Entry 5LTQ (X-ray diffraction, 2.05 A resolution); this record covers chains A and C of the 4 polymer chains in the assembly.

[Chain A (and C)]
Protein: Green fluorescent protein blFP-Y3
From: Branchiostoma lanceolatum
Notes: fragment: Yellow Fluorescent Protein lanYFP; chain C of this document is another copy of the same molecule, construct and numbering; everything in this record applies to it too
UniProtKB: B1PNC0 (B1PNC0_BRALA); aligned to UniProt positions 2-219 over residues 2-219
Amino-acid sequence (267 residues; numbered -42 to 226; 2 numbers in that range are skipped by the numbering (no residue carries them; nothing is unmodelled there); the number before each row is that of its first residue; numbers below 1 keep their minus sign (Met-42 is residue -42)):
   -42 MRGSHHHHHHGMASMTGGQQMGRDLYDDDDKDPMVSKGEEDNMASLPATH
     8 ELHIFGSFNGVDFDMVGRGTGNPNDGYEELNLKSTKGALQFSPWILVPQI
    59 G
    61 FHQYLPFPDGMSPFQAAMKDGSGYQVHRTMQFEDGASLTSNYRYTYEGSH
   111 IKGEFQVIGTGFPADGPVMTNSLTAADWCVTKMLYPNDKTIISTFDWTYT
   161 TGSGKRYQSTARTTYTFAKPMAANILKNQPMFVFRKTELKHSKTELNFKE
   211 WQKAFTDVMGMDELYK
Unresolved in the structure: -42 to -1, 220-226 (chain C: -42 to 0, 220-226)
Differences from the reference sequence: initiating methionine (-42); expression tag (-41 to 1, 220-226); chromophore (59, 59, 59); variant Ala171 (Val in B1PNC0), Thr174 (Asn in B1PNC0)
Modified residues: Gly59 (chromophore; CR2)
Covalently attached groups: covalent link Ile57-Gly59; covalent link Gly59-Phe61
Reported in the primary citation:
  - self-association interface (contacts with another copy of this molecule); pairs are residue here / residue on that copy: His87-Ile118, Asn101-Ile118, Arg103-Ile118, Thr120, Asp137, Val140, Asp156, Phe194, Trp211

[Chain A / chain C interface]
Pairs across the interface (48; chain A residue first):
  Asp137(A) - Pro190(C)
  Trp138(A) - Pro190(C)
  Trp138(A) - Phe192(C)
  Trp138(A) - Thr216(C)
  Trp138(A) - Asp217(C)
  Cys139(A) - Phe192(C)  hydrophobic
  Val140(A) - Val140(C)  hydrophobic
  Val140(A) - Phe192(C)  hydrophobic
  Lys142(A) - Asp156(C)  salt bridge
  Lys142(A) - Thr158(C)  hydrogen bond
  Leu144(A) - Thr158(C)
  Leu144(A) - Arg166(C)
  Thr154(A) - Asp156(C)
  Asp156(A) - Lys142(C)  salt bridge
  Asp156(A) - Thr154(C)
  Thr158(A) - Lys142(C)  hydrogen bond
  Thr158(A) - Leu144(C)
  Arg166(A) - Leu144(C)
  Arg166(A) - Gln189(C)
  Gln189(A) - Arg166(C)
  Pro190(A) - Asp137(C)
  Pro190(A) - Trp138(C)
  Phe192(A) - Trp138(C)
  Phe192(A) - Cys139(C)  hydrophobic
  Phe192(A) - Val140(C)  hydrophobic
  Phe194(A) - Thr216(C)
  Phe194(A) - Asp217(C)
  Phe194(A) - Val218(C)  hydrophobic
  Phe194(A) - Met219(C)
  Lys196(A) - Asp217(C)  salt bridge
  Lys196(A) - Met219(C)
  Trp211(A) - Met219(C)
  Gln212(A) - Met219(C)
  Lys213(A) - Val218(C)
  Lys213(A) - Met219(C)
  Thr216(A) - Trp138(C)
  Thr216(A) - Phe194(C)
  Asp217(A) - Trp138(C)
  Asp217(A) - Phe194(C)
  Asp217(A) - Lys196(C)  salt bridge
  Val218(A) - Phe194(C)  hydrophobic
  Val218(A) - Lys213(C)
  Val218(A) - Phe215(C)  hydrophobic
  Met219(A) - Phe194(C)
  Met219(A) - Lys196(C)
  Met219(A) - Trp211(C)
  Met219(A) - Gln212(C)
  Met219(A) - Lys213(C)
Other interface residues (no listed pair), chain A (25 interface residues in all): Trp157, Arg195, Phe215
Other interface residues (no listed pair), chain C (24 interface residues in all): Trp157

[Overview]
Chain A and chain C form an interface of 25 and 24 residues respectively, with 2 hydrogen bonds and 4 salt
bridges. Polar contacts include Lys142(A)-Asp156(C), Lys196(A)-Asp217(C) and Lys142(A)-Thr158(C). The paper
reports a self-association interface involving His87(A), Asn101(A) and Arg103(A) among others.
Both chains are Green fluorescent protein blFP-Y3 (Branchiostoma lanceolatum). Entry 5LTQ (Structure of the
Yellow Fluorescent Protein lanYFP from Branchiostoma lanceolatum at pH 7.5) was determined by X-ray
diffraction (same publication as 5LTP and 5LTR).
